PDB entry 9F46 | X-ray diffraction, 2.45 A resolution | chains A and B

[Chain A (and B)]
Protein: [FeFe]-hydrogenase
From: Clostridium beijerinckii
Notes: chain B of this document is another copy of the same molecule, construct and numbering; everything in this record applies to it too
Reference sequence: A0A1I9RYV3 (A0A1I9RYV3_CLOBE); residues 1-644 here = UniProt positions 1-644
Amino-acid sequence (674 residues; numbered 1 to 674; the number before each row is that of its first residue):
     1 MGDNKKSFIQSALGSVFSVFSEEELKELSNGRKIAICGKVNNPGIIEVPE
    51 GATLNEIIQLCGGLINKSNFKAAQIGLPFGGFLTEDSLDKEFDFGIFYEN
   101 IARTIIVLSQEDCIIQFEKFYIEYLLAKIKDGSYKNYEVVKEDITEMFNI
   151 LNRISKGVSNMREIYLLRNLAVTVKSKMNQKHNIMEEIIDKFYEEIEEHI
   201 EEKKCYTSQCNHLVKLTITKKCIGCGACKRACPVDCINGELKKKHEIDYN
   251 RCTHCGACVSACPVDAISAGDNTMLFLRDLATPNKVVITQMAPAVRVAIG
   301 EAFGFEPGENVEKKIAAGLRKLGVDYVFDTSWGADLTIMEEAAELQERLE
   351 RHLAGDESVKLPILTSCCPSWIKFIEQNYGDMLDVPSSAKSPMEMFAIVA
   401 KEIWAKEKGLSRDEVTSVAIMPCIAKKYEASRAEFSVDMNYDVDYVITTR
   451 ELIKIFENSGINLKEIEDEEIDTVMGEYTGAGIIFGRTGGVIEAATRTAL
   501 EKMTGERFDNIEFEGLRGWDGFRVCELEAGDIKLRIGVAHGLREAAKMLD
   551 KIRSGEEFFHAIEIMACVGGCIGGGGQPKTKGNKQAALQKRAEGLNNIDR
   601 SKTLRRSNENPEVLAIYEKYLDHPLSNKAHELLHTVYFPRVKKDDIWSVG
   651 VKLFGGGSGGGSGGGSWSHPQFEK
Disordered / not traced: 1-11, 24-30, 640-674 (chain B: 1-12, 24-30, 53-54, 640-674)
Differences from the reference sequence: expression tag (645-674)
Bound ions: Zn2+: Cys113, His199, Cys205, Cys210; 4Fe-4S cluster Fe site 1: Cys222, Cys225, Cys228, Cys262; 4Fe-4S cluster Fe site 2: Cys232, Cys252, Cys255, Cys258; 4Fe-4S cluster Fe site 3: Cys368, Cys423, Cys567, Cys571
Small-molecule neighbours:
  - 4Fe-4S cluster (SF4), molecule 1: Leu216, Cys232, Pro233, Val234, Cys236, Ile237, Ile247, Cys252, Thr253, His254, Cys255, Gly256, Ala257, Cys258
  - 4Fe-4S cluster (SF4), molecule 2: Ile218, Cys222, Ile223, Gly224, Cys225, Gly226, Ala227, Cys228, His245, Cys262, Pro263, Val264, Ala266, Ile267
  - 4Fe-4S cluster (SF4), molecule 3: Cys368, Pro369, Ser370, Pro422, Cys423, Ala425, Lys426, Met565, Ala566, Cys567, Gly570, Cys571, Gly574

[Interface between chain A and chain B]
Pairs across the interface (55; chain A residue first):
  Arg153(A) - Val437(B)
  Asn160(A) - Glu434(B)
  Asn160(A) - Ser436(B)  hydrogen bond (side chain-backbone)
  Met161(A) - Glu631(B)
  Arg162(A) - Ile398(B)
  Arg162(A) - Glu402(B)  salt bridge
  Arg162(A) - Glu434(B)
  Arg162(A) - Phe435(B)
  Arg162(A) - Ser436(B)
  Arg162(A) - Val437(B)
  Arg162(A) - Asp442(B)  salt bridge
  Arg162(A) - Glu631(B)  hydrogen bond (backbone-backbone)
  Arg162(A) - Leu632(B)
  Ile164(A) - Glu631(B)
  Tyr165(A) - Ile403(B)
  Tyr165(A) - Tyr620(B)
  Tyr165(A) - Leu621(B)  hydrophobic
  Tyr165(A) - Lys628(B)
  Tyr165(A) - Glu631(B)  hydrogen bond (backbone-side chain)
  Tyr165(A) - Leu632(B)
  Leu166(A) - Glu402(B)
  Arg168(A) - Lys628(B)
  Arg168(A) - Glu631(B)  salt bridge
  Asn169(A) - Lys406(B)
  Tyr193(A) - Asn627(B)
  Tyr193(A) - Glu631(B)  hydrogen bond
  Glu201(A) - Val636(B)
  Ile398(A) - Arg162(B)
  Glu402(A) - Arg162(B)  salt bridge
  Glu402(A) - Leu166(B)
  Ile403(A) - Tyr165(B)
  Lys406(A) - Asn169(B)
  Arg412(A) - Leu166(B)
  Glu434(A) - Asn160(B)  hydrogen bond (backbone-side chain)
  Glu434(A) - Arg162(B)
  Phe435(A) - Arg162(B)
  Ser436(A) - Asn160(B)  hydrogen bond (backbone-side chain)
  Ser436(A) - Arg162(B)
  Val437(A) - Arg153(B)
  Val437(A) - Arg162(B)
  Val437(A) - Glu163(B)
  Asp438(A) - Met439(B)
  Asp442(A) - Arg162(B)  salt bridge
  Tyr620(A) - Tyr165(B)
  Asn627(A) - Tyr193(B)
  Lys628(A) - Arg168(B)
  Glu631(A) - Met161(B)
  Glu631(A) - Arg162(B)  hydrogen bond (backbone-backbone)
  Glu631(A) - Ile164(B)
  Glu631(A) - Tyr165(B)  hydrogen bond (side chain-backbone)
  Glu631(A) - Arg168(B)  salt bridge
  Glu631(A) - Tyr193(B)  hydrogen bond
  Leu632(A) - Arg162(B)
  Leu632(A) - Tyr165(B)  hydrophobic
  Val636(A) - Glu201(B)
Interface residues without a listed pair, chain A (32 interface residues in all): Glu163, Lys390, Ala433, Leu621
Interface residues without a listed pair, chain B (34 interface residues in all): Ser159, Lys390, Arg412, Ala433, Asp438

[Summary]
The interface between chain A and chain B involves 32 residues on one side and 34 on the other; the contacts
include 9 hydrogen bonds and 6 salt bridges. Polar pairs include Arg162(A)-Glu402(B), Arg162(A)-Asp442(B) and
Arg168(A)-Glu631(B). Chain A binds 3 copies of 4Fe-4S cluster.
Chain A and chain B are both [FeFe]-hydrogenase (Clostridium beijerinckii); the structure, crystal structure
of apo-[FeFe]-hydrogenase CbA5H from Clostridium beijerinckii, was determined by X-ray diffraction together
with 8ZQD and 9F47 from the same study.
